7K7O - chains A and B; structure by X-ray diffraction, 2.82 A resolution.

# Chain A (and B)
Name: Non-receptor tyrosine-protein kinase TYK2
From: Homo sapiens
Notes: EC 2.7.10.2; fragment: tyk2-jh2 domain; chain B of this document is another copy of the same molecule, construct and numbering; everything in this record applies to it too
UniProtKB: P29597 (TYK2_HUMAN); residues 575-869 here = UniProt positions 575-869
Amino-acid sequence (317 residues; row label = number of the first residue in the row):
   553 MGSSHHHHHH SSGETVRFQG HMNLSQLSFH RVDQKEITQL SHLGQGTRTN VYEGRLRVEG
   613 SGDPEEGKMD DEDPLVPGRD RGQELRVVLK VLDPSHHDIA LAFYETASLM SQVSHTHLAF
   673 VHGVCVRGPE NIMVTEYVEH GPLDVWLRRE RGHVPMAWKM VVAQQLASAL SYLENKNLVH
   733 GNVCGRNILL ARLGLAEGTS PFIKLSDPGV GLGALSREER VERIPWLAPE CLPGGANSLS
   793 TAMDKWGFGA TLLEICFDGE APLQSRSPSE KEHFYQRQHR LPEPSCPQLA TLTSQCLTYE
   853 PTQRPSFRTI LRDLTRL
Unresolved in the structure: 553-579, 610-635, 786-790, 868-869 (chain B: 553-579, 610-635, 786-791, 869)
Sequence notes: expression tag (553-574)
Ligand contacts: VZJ (6-[(cyclopropanecarbonyl)amino]-4-{[2-methoxy-3-(pyrimidin-2-yl)phenyl]amino}-N-methylpyridazine-3-carboxamide): L595, G596, Q597, G598, V603, V640, K642, A671, T687, E688, Y689, V690, E691, H692, G693, P694, R738, N739, L741, S758, D759
Curated features (UniProtKB/Swiss-Prot):
  - modified residue: Y604 (Phosphotyrosine)
  - natural variant: H732 (H732R: In a colorectal adenocarcinoma sample)

# How chain A and chain B interact
Pairs across the interface (17):
  R638(A) - R701(B)
  E691(A) - R701(B)  salt bridge
  E702(A) - R607(B)  salt bridge
  E702(A) - R638(B)  salt bridge
  H705(A) - R607(B)
  H705(A) - E636(B)  salt bridge
  R744(A) - E691(B)
  L745(A) - E691(B)
  G746(A) - E691(B)
  L747(A) - R638(B)
  L747(A) - E691(B)  hydrogen bond (backbone-side chain)
  A748(A) - Y689(B)
  A748(A) - E691(B)  hydrogen bond (backbone-side chain)
  E749(A) - L637(B)
  G750(A) - R744(B)  hydrogen bond (backbone-side chain)
  T751(A) - E691(B)
  T751(A) - R744(B)
Also at the interface, not in a pair above, chain B (11 interface residues in all): L592, E605, H692

# In short
Chain A and chain B form an interface of 12 and 11 residues respectively; the contacts include 3 hydrogen
bonds and 4 salt bridges. Polar pairs include E691(A)-R701(B), E702(A)-R607(B) and E702(A)-R638(B). Chain A
binds compound VZJ.
Chain A and chain B are both Non-receptor tyrosine-protein kinase TYK2 (Homo sapiens); the structure, CRYSTAL
STRUCTURE OF TYROSINE KINASE 2 JH2 (PSEUDO KINASE DOMAIN) COMPLEXED WITH COMPOUND-12
AKA:6-[(cyclopropanecarbonyl)amino]-4-{[2-methoxy-3-(pyrimidin-2-yl)phenyl]amino}-N-methylpyridazine-3-carboxamide,
was determined by X-ray diffraction together with 7K7Q from the same study.
